Entry 9GMT (electron microscopy, 1.93 A resolution); this record covers chains A and E of the 4 polymer chains in the assembly.

# Chain A
Name: Polyribonucleotide nucleotidyltransferase
Organism: Mycobacterium tuberculosis
Notes: EC 2.7.7.8
Reference sequence: P9WI57 (PNP_MYCTU); residue numbers follow UniProt; this construct covers 4-596
Amino-acid sequence (593 residues; numbered 4 to 596; the number before each row is that of its first residue):
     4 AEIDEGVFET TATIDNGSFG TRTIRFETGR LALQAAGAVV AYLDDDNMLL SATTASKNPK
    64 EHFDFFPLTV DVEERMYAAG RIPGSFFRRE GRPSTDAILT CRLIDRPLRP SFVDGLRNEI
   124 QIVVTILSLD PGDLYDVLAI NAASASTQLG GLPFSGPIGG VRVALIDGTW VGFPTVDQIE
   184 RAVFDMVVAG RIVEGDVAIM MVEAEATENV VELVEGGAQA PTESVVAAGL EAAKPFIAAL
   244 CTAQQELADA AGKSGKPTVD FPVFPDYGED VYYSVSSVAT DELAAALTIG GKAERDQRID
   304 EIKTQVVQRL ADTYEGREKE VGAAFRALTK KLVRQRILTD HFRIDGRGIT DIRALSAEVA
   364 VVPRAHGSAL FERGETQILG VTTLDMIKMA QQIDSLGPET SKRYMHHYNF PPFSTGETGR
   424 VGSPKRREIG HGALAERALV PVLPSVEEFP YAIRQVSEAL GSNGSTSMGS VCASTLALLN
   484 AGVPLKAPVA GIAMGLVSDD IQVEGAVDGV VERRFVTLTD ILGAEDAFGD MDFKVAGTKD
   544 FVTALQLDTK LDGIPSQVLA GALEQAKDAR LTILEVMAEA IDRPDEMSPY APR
Differences from the reference sequence: engineered mutation Phe328 (Leu in P9WI57)
Curated features (UniProtKB/Swiss-Prot):
  - binding site (Mg(2+)): Asp529, Asp535

# Chain E
Molecule: 15-nt RNA strand
Sequence (15 nucleotides; numbered 1 to 15; the number before each row is that of its first residue):
     1 AAAAAAAAAA AAAAA

# How chain A and chain E interact
Contacting residue pairs (17; chain A residue first):
  Phe66(A) - A6(E)  base contact
  Phe68(A) - A6(E)  base contact
  Phe68(A) - A7(E)  stacking on the base
  Leu71(A) - A6(E)  hydrogen bond to the sugar
  Thr72(A) - A6(E)  sugar contact
  Arg105(A) - A7(E)  salt bridge to the phosphate
  Arg105(A) - A8(E)  salt bridge to the phosphate
  Arg112(A) - A6(E)  sugar contact
  Arg112(A) - A7(E)  hydrogen bond to the sugar
  Thr418(A) - A9(E)  hydrogen bond to the sugar
  Glu420(A) - A9(E)  hydrogen bond to the sugar
  Lys428(A) - A8(E)  base contact
  Arg429(A) - A6(E)  sugar contact
  Arg429(A) - A7(E)  phosphate contact
  Arg430(A) - A8(E)  base contact
  Arg430(A) - A9(E)  salt bridge to the phosphate
  Arg430(A) - A10(E)  salt bridge to the phosphate
Also at the interface, not in a pair above, chain A (14 interface residues in all): Pro70, Asp108, Arg423
Also at the interface, not in a pair above, chain E (6 interface residues in all): A11

# In short
14 residues of chain A and 6 residues of chain E are in contact; the contacts include 4 hydrogen bonds, 4 salt
bridges and 1 aromatic stacking contact. Among the polar pairs are Leu71(A)-A6(E), Arg112(A)-A7(E) and
Thr418(A)-A9(E).
Here chain A is Polyribonucleotide nucleotidyltransferase (Mycobacterium tuberculosis) and chain E is a 15-nt
RNA strand. Entry 9GMT (Mtb PNPase Rv2783c Mutant L328F) was determined by electron microscopy together with
9GMS from the same study.
